PDB entry 5TIB | X-ray diffraction, 2.60 A resolution | chain A

# Chain A
Molecule: Sugar ABC transporter substrate-binding protein, Gasdermin-B
Source organism: Escherichia coli, Homo sapiens
Reference sequence: chimeric construct of A0A178SBV6, Q8TAX9: residues 1-366 from A0A178SBV6 (A0A178SBV6_ECOLX) positions 27-392 (UniProt number = residue number + 26); residues 1220-1406 from Q8TAX9 positions 220-406 (UniProt number = residue number - 1000)
Sequence (557 residues; row label = number of the first residue in the row; note: 849 numbers in that range are skipped by the numbering (no residue carries them; nothing is unmodelled there)):
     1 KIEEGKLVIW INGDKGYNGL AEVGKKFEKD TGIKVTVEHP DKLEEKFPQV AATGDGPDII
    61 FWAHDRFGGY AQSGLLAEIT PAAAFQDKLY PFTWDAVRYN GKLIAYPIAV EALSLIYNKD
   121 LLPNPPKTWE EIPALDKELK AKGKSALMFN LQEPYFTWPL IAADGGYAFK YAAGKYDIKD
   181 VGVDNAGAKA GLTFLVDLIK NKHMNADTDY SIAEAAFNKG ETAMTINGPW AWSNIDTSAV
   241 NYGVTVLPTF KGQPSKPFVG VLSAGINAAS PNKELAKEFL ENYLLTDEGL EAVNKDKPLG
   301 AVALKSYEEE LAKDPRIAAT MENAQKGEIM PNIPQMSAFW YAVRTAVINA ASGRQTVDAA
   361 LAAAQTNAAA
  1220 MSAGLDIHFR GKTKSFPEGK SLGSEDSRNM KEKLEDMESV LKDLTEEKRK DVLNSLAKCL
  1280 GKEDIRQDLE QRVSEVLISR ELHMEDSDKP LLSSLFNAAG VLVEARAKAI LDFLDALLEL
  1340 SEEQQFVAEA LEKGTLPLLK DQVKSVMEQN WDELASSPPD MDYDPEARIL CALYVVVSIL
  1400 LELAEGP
Disordered / not traced: 1234-1245, 1371-1382
Construct notes: linker (367-370)
Bound ions: Na+: Q325, G327

# Overview
Q325 and G327 form the Na+ site.
Chain A is Sugar ABC transporter substrate-binding protein, Gasdermin-B (Escherichia coli, Homo sapiens); the
structure, Gasdermin-B C-terminal domain containing the polymorphism residues Arg299:Ser306 fused to maltose
binding protein, was determined by X-ray diffraction, deposited together with 5TJ2 and 5TJ4.
